PDB entry 4X7P | X-ray diffraction, 3.40 A resolution | chain A

# Chain A
Name: TarM
Organism: Staphylococcus aureus subsp. aureus 21178
UniProt: H0AM96 (H0AM96_STAAU); residues 1-493 here = UniProt positions 1-493
Sequence (493 residues; numbered 1 to 493; the number before each row is that of its first residue):
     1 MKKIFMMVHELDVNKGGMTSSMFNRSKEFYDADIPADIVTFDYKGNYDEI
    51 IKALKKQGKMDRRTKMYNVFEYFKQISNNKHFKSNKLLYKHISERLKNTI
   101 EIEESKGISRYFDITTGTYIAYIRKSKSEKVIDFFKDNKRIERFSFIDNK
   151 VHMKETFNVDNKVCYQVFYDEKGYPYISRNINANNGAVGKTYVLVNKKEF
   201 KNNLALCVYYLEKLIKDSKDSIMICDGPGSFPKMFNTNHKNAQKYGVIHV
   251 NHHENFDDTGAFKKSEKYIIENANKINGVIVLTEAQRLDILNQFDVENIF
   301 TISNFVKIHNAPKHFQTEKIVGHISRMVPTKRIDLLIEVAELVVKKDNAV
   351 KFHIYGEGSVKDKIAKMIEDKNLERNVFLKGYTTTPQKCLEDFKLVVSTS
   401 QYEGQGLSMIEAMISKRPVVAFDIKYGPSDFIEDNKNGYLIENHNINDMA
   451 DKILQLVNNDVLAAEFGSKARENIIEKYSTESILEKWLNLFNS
From the paper describing this entry:
  - mutagenesis - G117R: unchanged catalytic activity
  - mutagenesis - R326A, K331A: abolished catalytic activity
  - mutagenesis - H249A, E403A, E411A: decreased catalytic activity
  - catalytic residues: His249, Arg326, Lys331 (proposed by the authors, not directly observed)
  - mutagenesis - K331A: decreased stability in response to UDP-GlcNAc

# Summary
From the paper: catalytic residues His249, Arg326 and Lys331; H249A, E403A and E411A reduce catalytic
activity; 6 substitutions were tested in all.
Chain A is TarM (Staphylococcus aureus subsp. aureus 21178); the structure, Crystal structure of apo S. aureus
TarM, was determined by X-ray diffraction together with 4X7M, 4X6L and 4X7R from the same study.
